7LGH - chains M and G of the 22 polymer chains in the assembly; structure by electron microscopy, 8.90 A resolution (very low resolution: no residue pairs are listed; an interface is given only as per-side residue counts).

# Chain M (and G)
Name: Capsid protein
From: Escherichia phage Qbeta
Notes: chain G of this document is another copy of the same molecule, construct and numbering; everything in this record applies to it too
UniProt: P03615 (CAPSD_BPQBE); residues 0-132 here correspond to UniProt positions 1-133 (UniProt number = residue number + 1)
Sequence (133 residues; numbered 0 to 132; the number before each row is that of its first residue; numbering starts at 0):
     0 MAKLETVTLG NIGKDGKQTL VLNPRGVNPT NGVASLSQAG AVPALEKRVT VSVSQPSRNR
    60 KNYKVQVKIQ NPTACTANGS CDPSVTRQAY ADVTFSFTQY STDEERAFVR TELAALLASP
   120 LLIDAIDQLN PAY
Unresolved in the structure: 0
Swiss-Prot annotation at these positions:
  - site: Tyr89 (RNA-binding)

# Chain M / chain G interface
Cross-chain cystine bridges: Cys80(M)-Cys74(G)
At this resolution (9 A) residue pairs are not listed: 14 residues of chain M and 10 of chain G lie at the interface.

# Overview
14 residues of chain M face 10 of chain G across their interface.
Chain M and chain G are both Capsid protein (Escherichia phage Qbeta); the structure, Asymmetric unit for
phage Qbeta small prolate particle, was determined by electron microscopy together with 7LGE, 7LGF, 7LGG and
7LHD from the same study.
